PDB entry 4ATX | electron microscopy, 8.20 A resolution (very low resolution: no residue pairs are listed; an interface is given only as per-side residue counts) | chains A and B of the 3 polymer chains in the assembly

[Chain A]
Molecule: Tubulin beta-2B chain
Organism: Bos taurus
Notes: EC 3.6.5.6
UniProtKB: Q6B856 (TBB2B_BOVIN); the author numbering skips numbers that UniProt does not, so the offset changes along the chain: 1-44 = UniProt 1-44; 47-360 = UniProt 45-358; 369-455 = UniProt 359-445
Sequence (445 residues; each row starts with the number of its first residue; note: 10 numbers in that range are skipped by the numbering (no residue carries them; nothing is unmodelled there)):
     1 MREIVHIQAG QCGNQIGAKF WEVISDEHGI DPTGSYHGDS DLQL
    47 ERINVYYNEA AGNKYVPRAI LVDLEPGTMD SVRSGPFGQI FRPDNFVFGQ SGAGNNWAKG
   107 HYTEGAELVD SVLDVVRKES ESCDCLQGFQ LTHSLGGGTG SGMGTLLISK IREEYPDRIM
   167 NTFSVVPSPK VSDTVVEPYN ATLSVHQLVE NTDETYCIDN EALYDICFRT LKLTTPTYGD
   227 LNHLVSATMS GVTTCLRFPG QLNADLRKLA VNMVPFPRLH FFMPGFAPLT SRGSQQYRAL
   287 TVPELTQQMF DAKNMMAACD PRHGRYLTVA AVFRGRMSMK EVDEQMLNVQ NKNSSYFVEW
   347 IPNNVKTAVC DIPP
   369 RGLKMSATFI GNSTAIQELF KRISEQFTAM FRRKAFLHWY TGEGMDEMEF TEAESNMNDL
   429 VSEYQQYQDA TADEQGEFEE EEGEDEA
Unresolved in the structure: 1, 438-455
Construct notes: conflict Ala-57 (Thr55 in Q6B856), Val-172 (Met170 in Q6B856), Ala-298 (Ser296 in Q6B856), Val-318 (Ile316 in Q6B856)
Small-molecule neighbours: GDP (guanosine-5'-diphosphate): Gly-10, Gln-11, Cys-12, Gln-15, Ile-16, Ala-99, Asn-101, Ser-140, Gly-142, Gly-143, Gly-144, Thr-145, Gly-146, Val-171, Asp-179, Thr-180, Glu-183, Asn-206, Tyr-224, Leu-227, Asn-228
Swiss-Prot annotation at these positions:
  - motif: Met-1 to Ile-4 (MREI motif)
  - binding site (GTP): Gln-11, Glu-71, Ser-140, Gly-144, Thr-145, Gly-146, Asn-206, Asn-228
  - binding site (Mg(2+)): Glu-71
  - modified residue: Ser-40 (Phosphoserine), Lys-60 (N6-acetyllysine), Ser-174 (Phosphoserine), Thr-287 (Phosphothreonine), Thr-292 (Phosphothreonine), Arg-320 (Omega-N-methylarginine), Glu-448 (5-glutamyl polyglutamate)
  - cross-link (Glycyl lysine isopeptide (Lys-Gly)): Lys-60 (interchain with G-Cter in ubiquitin), Lys-326 (interchain with G-Cter in ubiquitin)

[Chain B]
Molecule: Tubulin alpha-1D chain
Organism: Bos taurus
Notes: EC 3.6.5.6
UniProtKB: Q2HJ86 (TBA1D_BOVIN); residues 1-452 here = UniProt positions 1-452
Sequence (452 residues; each row starts with the number of its first residue):
     1 MRECISIHVG QAGVQIGNAC WELYCLEHGI QPDGQMPSDK TIGGGDDSFN TFFSETGAGK
    61 HVPRAVFVDL EPTVIDEVRT GTYRQLFHPE QLITGKEDAA NNYARGHYTI GKEIIDLVLD
   121 RIRKLADQCT GLQGFSVFHS FGGGTGSGFT SLLMERLSVD YGKKSKLEFS IYPAPQVSTA
   181 VVEPYNSILT THTTLEHSDC AFMVDNEAIY DICRRNLDIE RPTYTNLNRL IGQIVSSITA
   241 SLRFDGALNV DLTEFQTNLV PYPRGHFPLA TYAPVISAEK AYHEQLSVAE ITNACFEPAN
   301 QMVKCDPRHG KYMACCLLYR GDVVPKDVNA AIATIKTKRT IQFVDWCPTG FKVGINYEPP
   361 TVVPGGDLAK VQRAVCMLSN TTAIAEAWAR LDHKFDLMYA KRAFVHWYVG EGMEEGEFSE
   421 AREDMAALEK DYEEVGVDSV EGEGEEEEGE EY
Unresolved in the structure: 1, 38-46, 440-452
Construct notes: conflict Ile-7 (Val in Q2HJ86), Ile-114 (Leu in Q2HJ86), Ser-136 (Leu in Q2HJ86), Val-137 (Ile in Q2HJ86), Gly-265 (Ile in Q2HJ86), Glu-358 (Gln in Q2HJ86), Val-437 (Met in Q2HJ86), Glu-450 (Asp in Q2HJ86)
Small-molecule neighbours: GTP (guanosine-5'-triphosphate): Gly-10, Gln-11, Ala-12, Gln-15, Ile-16, Asp-69, Glu-71, Ala-99, Ala-100, Asn-101, Ser-140, Gly-142, Gly-143, Gly-144, Thr-145, Gly-146, Ile-171, Thr-179, Glu-183, Asn-206, Tyr-224, Leu-227, Asn-228
Swiss-Prot annotation at these positions:
  - motif: Met-1 to Cys-4 (MREC motif)
  - active site: Glu-254
  - binding site (GTP): Gln-11, Glu-71, Ser-140, Gly-144, Thr-145, Thr-179, Asn-206, Asn-228
  - binding site (Mg(2+)): Glu-71
  - site: Tyr-452 (Involved in polymerization)
  - modified residue: Lys-40 (N6-acetyllysine), Tyr-282 (3'-nitrotyrosine), Ser-439 (Phosphoserine), Glu-446 (5-glutamyl polyglutamate), Tyr-452 (3'-nitrotyrosine)

[Chain A / chain B interface]
At this resolution (8 A) residue pairs are not listed: 32 residues of chain A and 34 of chain B lie at the interface.

[Summary]
32 residues of chain A and 34 residues of chain B are in contact. Ligands of chain A: GDP. Ligands of chain B:
GTP.
Chain A is Tubulin beta-2B chain and chain B is Tubulin alpha-1D chain, both from Bos taurus; the structure,
Rigor kinesin motor domain with an ordered neck-linker, docked on tubulin dimer, modelled into the 8A ..., was
determined by electron microscopy, deposited together with 4ATU.
